PDB entry 1LGX | X-ray diffraction, 1.90 A resolution | chain A

# Chain A
Name: Lysozyme
Source organism: Enterobacteria phage T4
Notes: EC 3.2.1.17
UniProt: P00720 (LYS_BPT4); numbering as in UniProt (aligned over 1-164)
Chain sequence (164 residues; numbered 1 to 164; the number before each row is that of its first residue):
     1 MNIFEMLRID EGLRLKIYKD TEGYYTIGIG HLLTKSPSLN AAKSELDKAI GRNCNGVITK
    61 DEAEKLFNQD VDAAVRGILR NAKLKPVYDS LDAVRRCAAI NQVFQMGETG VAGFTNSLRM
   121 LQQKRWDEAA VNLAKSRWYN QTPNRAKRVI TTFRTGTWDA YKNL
Unresolved in the structure: 163-164
Sequence notes: engineered mutation A99 (Leu in P00720), Q102 (Met in P00720)
UniProt features mapped onto this chain:
  - active site (Proton donor/acceptor): E11, D20
  - binding site (substrate): L32, F104, S117, N132
  - mutagenesis: E11 (E11A/F/H/M/N: Complete loss of enzymatic activity; E11N: Loss of 84% of enzymatic activity; E11Q: Complete loss of activity), D20 (D20A/N/S/T: Complete loss of enzymatic activity; D20C: Nearly no effet on specific enzymatic activity; D20E/Q: Loss of 99% of enzymatic activity), T26 (T26E: Complete loss of activity at neutral pH; covalently bound substrate; T26H: Facilitates transglycosylation more effectively than hydrolysis; covalently bound substrate), G30 (G30A: Almost complete loss of enzymatic activity; G30F: Almost complete loss of enzymatic activity. The enzyme is destabilized by 1.5 kcal/mol), S117 (S117F: 10-fold decrease in enzymatic activity; S117I: 500-fold decrease in enzymatic activity; S117V: 50-fold decrease in enzymatic activity), N132 (N132I: 5-fold decrease in enzymatic activity; N132M/F: 2-fold decrease in enzymatic activity)
Residues lining bound ligands: 3,5-difluoroaniline (5AN): I78, L84, V87, Y88, L91, A99, Q102, V103, V111, L118, L121, F153
Reported in the primary citation:
  - binding site for 3,5-difluoroaniline: Q102
  - conformationally variable residues (helix shift): E108 to G113
  - mutagenesis - L99A/M102Q: decreased binding to Toluene

# Summary
Chain A binds 3,5-difluoroaniline. From UniProt: active-site residues E11 and D20, 4 substrate-binding
residues and 6 mutagenesis sites. The paper reports a binding site for 3,5-difluoroaniline at Q102; L99A/M102Q
reduce binding to Toluene.
Chain A is Lysozyme (Enterobacteria phage T4); the structure, T4 Lysozyme Mutant L99A/M102Q Bound by
3,5-difluoroaniline, was determined by X-ray diffraction, deposited together with 1LGU, 1LGW, 1LI2, 1LI3 and
1LI6.
